Entry 1IO4 (X-ray diffraction, 3.00 A resolution); this record covers chains F and A of the 6 polymer chains in the assembly.

== Chain F ==
Molecule: Csf-1r promoter
Sequence (26 nucleotides; each row starts with the number of its first residue):
     1 CCGCAACCACAGAGTTTGGAAATCTT

== Chain A ==
Protein: Caat/enhancer binding protein beta
Organism: Homo sapiens
Notes: fragment: bzip domain
UniProt: P17676 (CEBPB_HUMAN); residues 259-336 here = UniProt positions 259-336
Sequence (78 residues; numbered 259 to 336; the number before each row is that of its first residue):
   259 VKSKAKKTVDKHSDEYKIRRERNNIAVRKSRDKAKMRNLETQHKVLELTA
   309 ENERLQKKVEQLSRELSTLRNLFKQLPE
Disordered / not traced: 259-268, 332-336
UniProt features mapped onto this chain:
  - region: Lys-275 to Arg-295 (Basic motif), Leu-297 to Leu-304 (Leucine-zipper)
  - modified residue: Thr-266 (Phosphothreonine), Ser-288 (Phosphoserine), Ser-325 (Phosphoserine)
  - cross-link (Glycyl lysine isopeptide (Lys-Gly)): Lys-260 (interchain with G-Cter in SUMO2), Lys-262 (interchain with G-Cter in SUMO2), Lys-332 (interchain with G-Cter in SUMO2)
  - mutagenesis: Ser-288 (S288A: Loss of nuclear translocation)

== How chain F and chain A interact ==
Contacting residue pairs (12):
  DG18(F) with Arg-289(A), base contact
  DG19(F) with Asn-282(A), sugar contact; Arg-286(A), salt bridge to the phosphate; Arg-289(A), hydrogen bond to the base
  DA20(F) with Tyr-274(A), sugar contact; Arg-278(A), salt bridge to the phosphate; Asn-282(A), hydrogen bond to the phosphate
  DA21(F) with Tyr-274(A), hydrogen bond to the phosphate; Arg-278(A), hydrogen bond to the base; Asn-281(A), base contact; Val-285(A), base contact
  DA22(F) with Asn-281(A), base contact

== Overview ==
Chain F and chain A form an interface of 5 and 7 residues respectively; the contacts include 4 hydrogen bonds
and 2 salt bridges. Among the polar pairs are DG19(F)/Arg-289(A), DA21(F)/Arg-278(A) and DA20(F)/Asn-282(A).
Curated annotation (UniProt) lists one mutagenesis site on chain A.
Chain F is Csf-1r promoter and chain A is Caat/enhancer binding protein beta (Homo sapiens); the structure,
Crystal structure of runx-1/AML1/cbfalpha runt domain-cbfbeta core domain heterodimer and C/ebpbeta bzip
homodimer bound to a ..., was determined by X-ray diffraction, deposited together with 1HJB and 1HJC.
